4GQR - chain A; structure by X-ray diffraction, 1.20 A resolution.

# Chain A
Name: Pancreatic alpha-amylase
Organism: Homo sapiens
Notes: EC 3.2.1.1
UniProt: P04746 (AMYP_HUMAN); residues 1-496 here correspond to UniProt positions 16-511 (UniProt number = residue number + 15)
Amino-acid sequence (496 residues; numbered 1 to 496; the number before each row is that of its first residue):
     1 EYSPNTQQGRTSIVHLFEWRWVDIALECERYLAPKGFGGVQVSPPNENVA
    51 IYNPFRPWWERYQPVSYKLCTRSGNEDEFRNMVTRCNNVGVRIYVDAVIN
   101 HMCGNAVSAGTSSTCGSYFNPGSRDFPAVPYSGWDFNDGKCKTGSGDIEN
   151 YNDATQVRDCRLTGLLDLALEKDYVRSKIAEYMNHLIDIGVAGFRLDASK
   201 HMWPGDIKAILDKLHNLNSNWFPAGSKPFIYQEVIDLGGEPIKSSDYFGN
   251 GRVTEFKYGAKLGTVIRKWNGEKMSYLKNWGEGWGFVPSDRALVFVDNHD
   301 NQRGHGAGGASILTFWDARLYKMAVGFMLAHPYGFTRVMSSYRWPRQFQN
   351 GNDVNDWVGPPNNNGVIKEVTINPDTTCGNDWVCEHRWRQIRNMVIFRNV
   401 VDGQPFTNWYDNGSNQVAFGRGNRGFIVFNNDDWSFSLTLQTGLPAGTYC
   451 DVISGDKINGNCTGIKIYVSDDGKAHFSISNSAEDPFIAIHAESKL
Disulfides: Cys28-Cys86, Cys70-Cys115, Cys141-Cys160, Cys378-Cys384, Cys450-Cys462
Glycans and other covalent adducts: N-acetylglucosamine (NAG) linked to Asn461
Modified residues: Glu1 (pyroglutamic acid; PCA)
Curated features (UniProtKB/Swiss-Prot):
  - active site: Asp197 (Nucleophile), Glu233 (Proton donor)
  - binding site (Ca(2+)): Asn100, Arg158, Asp167, His201
  - binding site (chloride): Arg195, Asn298, Arg337
  - site: Asp300 (Transition state stabilizer)
  - glycosylation: Asn461 (N-linked (GlcNAc...) asparagine)

# In short
From UniProt: active-site residues Asp197 and Glu233, 4 Ca2+-binding residues and 3 chloride-binding residues.
Chain A is Pancreatic alpha-amylase (Homo sapiens); the structure, Human Pancreatic alpha-amylase in complex
with myricetin, was determined by X-ray diffraction together with 4GQQ from the same study.
